4LLG - chains D and F of the 7 polymer chains in the assembly; structure by X-ray diffraction, 3.79 A resolution.

[Chain D]
Name: DNA-directed RNA polymerase subunit beta'
Organism: Escherichia coli
Notes: EC 2.7.7.6
Reference sequence: C5A0S8 (C5A0S8_ECOBW); residue numbers follow UniProt; this construct covers 1-1407
Chain sequence (1407 residues; row label = number of the first residue in the row):
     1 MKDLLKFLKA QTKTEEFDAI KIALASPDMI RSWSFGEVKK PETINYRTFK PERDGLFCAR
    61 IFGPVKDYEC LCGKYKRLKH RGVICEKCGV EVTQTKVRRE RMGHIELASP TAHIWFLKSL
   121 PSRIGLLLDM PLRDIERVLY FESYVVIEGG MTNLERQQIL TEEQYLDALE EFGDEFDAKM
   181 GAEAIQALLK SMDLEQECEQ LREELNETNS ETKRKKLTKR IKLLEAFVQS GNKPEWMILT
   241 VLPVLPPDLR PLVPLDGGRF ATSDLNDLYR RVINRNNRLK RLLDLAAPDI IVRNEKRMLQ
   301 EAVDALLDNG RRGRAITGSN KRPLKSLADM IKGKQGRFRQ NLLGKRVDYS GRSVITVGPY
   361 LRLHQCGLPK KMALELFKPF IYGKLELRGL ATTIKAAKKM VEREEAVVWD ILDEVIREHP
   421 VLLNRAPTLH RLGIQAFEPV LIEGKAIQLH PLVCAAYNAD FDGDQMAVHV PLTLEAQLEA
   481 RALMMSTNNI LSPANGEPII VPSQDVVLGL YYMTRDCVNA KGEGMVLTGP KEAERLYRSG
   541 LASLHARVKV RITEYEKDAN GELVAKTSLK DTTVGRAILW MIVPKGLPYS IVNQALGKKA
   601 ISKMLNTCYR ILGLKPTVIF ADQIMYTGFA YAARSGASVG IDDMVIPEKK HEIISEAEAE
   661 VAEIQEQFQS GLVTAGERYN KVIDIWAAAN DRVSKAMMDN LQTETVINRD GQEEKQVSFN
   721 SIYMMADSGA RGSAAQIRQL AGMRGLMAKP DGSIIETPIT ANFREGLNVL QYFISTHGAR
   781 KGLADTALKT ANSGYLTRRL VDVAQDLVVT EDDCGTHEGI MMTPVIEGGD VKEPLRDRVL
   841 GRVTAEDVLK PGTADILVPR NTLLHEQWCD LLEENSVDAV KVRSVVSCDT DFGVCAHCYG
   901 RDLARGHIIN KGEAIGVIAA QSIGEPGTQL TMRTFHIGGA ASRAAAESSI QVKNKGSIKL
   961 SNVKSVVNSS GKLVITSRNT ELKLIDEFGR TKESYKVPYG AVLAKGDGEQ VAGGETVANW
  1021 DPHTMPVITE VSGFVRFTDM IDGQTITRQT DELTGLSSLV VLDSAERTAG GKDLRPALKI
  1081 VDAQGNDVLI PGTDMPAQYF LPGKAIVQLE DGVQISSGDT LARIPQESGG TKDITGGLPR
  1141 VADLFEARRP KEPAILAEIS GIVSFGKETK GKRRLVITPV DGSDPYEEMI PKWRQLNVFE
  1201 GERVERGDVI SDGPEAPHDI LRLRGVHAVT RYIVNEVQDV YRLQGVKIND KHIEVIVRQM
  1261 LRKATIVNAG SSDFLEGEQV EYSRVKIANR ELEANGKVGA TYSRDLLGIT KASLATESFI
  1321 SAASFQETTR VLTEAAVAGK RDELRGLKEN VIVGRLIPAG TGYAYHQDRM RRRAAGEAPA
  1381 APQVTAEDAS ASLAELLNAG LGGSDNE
Not modelled in the structure: 1-7, 932-947, 1127-1134, 1377-1407
Bound ions: Zn2+ site 1: C70, C72, C85, C88; Zn2+ site 2: C814, C888, C895, C898
Small-molecule neighbours: Mg2+ (MG): D460, D462, D464

[Chain F]
Name: RNA polymerase sigma factor RpoD
Organism: Escherichia coli
Reference sequence: P00579 (RPOD_ECOLI); residues 1-613 here = UniProt positions 1-613
Chain sequence (613 residues; numbered 1 to 613; the number before each row is that of its first residue):
     1 MEQNPQSQLK LLVTRGKEQG YLTYAEVNDH LPEDIVDSDQ IEDIIQMIND MGIQVMEEAP
    61 DADDLMLAEN TADEDAAEAA AQVLSSVESE IGRTTDPVRM YMREMGTVEL LTREGEIDIA
   121 KRIEDGINQV QCSVAEYPEA ITYLLEQYDR VEAEEARLSD LITGFVDPNA EEDLAPTATH
   181 VGSELSQEDL DDDEDEDEED GDDDSADDDN SIDPELAREK FAELRAQYVV TRDTIKAKGR
   241 SHATAQEEIL KLSEVFKQFR LVPKQFDYLV NSMRVMMDRV RTQERLIMKL CVEQCKMPKK
   301 NFITLFTGNE TSDTWFNAAI AMNKPWSEKL HDVSEEVHRA LQKLQQIEEE TGLTIEQVKD
   361 INRRMSIGEA KARRAKKEMV EANLRLVISI AKKYTNRGLQ FLDLIQEGNI GLMKAVDKFE
   421 YRRGYKFSTY ATWWIRQAIT RSIADQARTI RIPVHMIETI NKLNRISRQM LQEMGREPTP
   481 EELAERMLMP EDKIRKVLKI AKEPISMETP IGDDEDSHLG DFIEDTTLEL PLDSATTESL
   541 RAATHDVLAG LTAREAKVLR MRFGIDMNTD YTLEEVGKQF DVTRERIRQI EAKALRKLRH
   601 PSRSEVLRSF LDD
Not modelled in the structure: 1-5, 57-91, 168-212, 237-242, 613
UniProt features mapped onto this chain:
  - DNA-binding region: L573 to A592 (H-T-H motif)
  - region: R584 to R599 (Interaction with anti-sigma factors)
  - motif: D403 to Q406 (Interaction with polymerase core subunit RpoC)
  - site: R562 (Interaction with anti-sigma factors)
  - mutagenesis: A553 (A553D: Disrupts the interaction with Escherichia phage lambda antitermination protein Q), R596 (R596D/E: 2-fold reduction in activation of class II Crp-dependent promoters)

[Chain D / chain F interface]
Pairs across the interface (90):
  E42(D) with R451(F), salt bridge
  T43(D) with T449(F), hydrogen bond (side chain-backbone); I450(F)
  I44(D) with I450(F), hydrophobic
  Y46(D) with R451(F); I452(F), hydrophobic; P453(F); M456(F); I500(F)
  F49(D) with I500(F), hydrophobic
  R77(D) with G564(F)
  K79(D) with N568(F)
  R133(D) with R93(F)
  Y140(D) with T95(F); M100(F), hydrophobic
  E142(D) with R93(F); M100(F); R103(F), salt bridge
  K215(D) with V36(F)
  P251(D) with M507(F)
  V253(D) with I523(F), hydrophobic
  G257(D) with K499(F), hydrogen bond (backbone-side chain)
  R259(D) with K502(F); I505(F)
  F260(D) with P504(F); I505(F), hydrogen bond (backbone-backbone)
  A261(D) with P504(F); I505(F)
  T262(D) with P504(F); I505(F), hydrogen bond (backbone-backbone); S506(F); M507(F), hydrogen bond (backbone-backbone)
  S263(D) with M507(F); E508(F), hydrogen bond
  D264(D) with S506(F), hydrogen bond; E508(F)
  R270(D) with Q446(F); R448(F), hydrogen bond (side chain-backbone); T449(F), hydrogen bond
  R271(D) with Q400(F)
  N274(D) with Q446(F)
  R275(D) with Q400(F); D403(F), salt bridge
  R278(D) with D403(F), salt bridge; Q406(F); E407(F), salt bridge; I410(F); Q446(F)
  R281(D) with E407(F), salt bridge; I410(F)
  L282(D) with Q406(F); I410(F), hydrophobic
  L285(D) with M413(F)
  A286(D) with R373(F); K377(F)
  A287(D) with M413(F), hydrophobic
  P288(D) with E381(F)
  I290(D) with Y101(F); E104(F); E381(F); L384(F), hydrophobic
  I291(D) with Q406(F), hydrogen bond (backbone-side chain); N409(F)
  R293(D) with E104(F), salt bridge
  N294(D) with Y101(F); L402(F); Q406(F), hydrogen bond
  E295(D) with Q406(F), hydrogen bond
  R297(D) with E104(F), salt bridge
  M298(D) with L402(F), hydrophobic; D403(F); Q406(F)
  E301(D) with P97(F)
  R322(D) with P510(F)
  K325(D) with E508(F)
  M330(D) with E508(F)
  K334(D) with D516(F)
  Q335(D) with D516(F)
  Y382(D) with L532(F), hydrophobic
  T392(D) with V606(F); S609(F)
  T393(D) with S539(F), hydrogen bond; S609(F); F610(F)
  I394(D) with T536(F); S539(F)
  K395(D) with D612(F), salt bridge
  K398(D) with L532(F)
  K399(D) with D612(F)
  K1311(D) with E42(F)
Also at the interface, not in a pair above, chain D (62 interface residues in all): R47, L120, E136, T212, K219, R250, G258, D289, N320, A396
Also at the interface, not in a pair above, chain F (62 interface residues in all): N28, E33, D34, D37, S38, M105, V380, I405, A447, D533, M567, T569, E605

[Summary]
The chain D/chain F interface involves 62 residues from each chain, with 13 hydrogen bonds and 9 salt bridges.
Polar contacts include E42(D)-R451(F), E142(D)-R103(F) and R275(D)-D403(F). Bound to chain D: Mg2+. Curated
annotation (UniProt) lists 2 mutagenesis sites on chain F.
Chain D is DNA-directed RNA polymerase subunit beta' and chain F is RNA polymerase sigma factor RpoD, both
from Escherichia coli; the structure, Crystal Structure Analysis of the E.coli holoenzyme/Gp2 complex, was
determined by X-ray diffraction together with 4LJZ, 4LK0 and 4LK1 from the same study.
